Entry 6SMO (X-ray diffraction, 2.70 A resolution); this record covers chains A and B of the 3 polymer chains in the assembly.

Chain A:
Molecule: Acyl carrier protein
From: Photorhabdus luminescens
UniProt: A0A2S8QL96 (A0A2S8QL96_PHOLU); residues 1-82 here = UniProt positions 1-82
Chain sequence (97 residues; row label = number of the first residue in the row; numbers below 1 keep their minus sign (Gly-14 is residue -14)):
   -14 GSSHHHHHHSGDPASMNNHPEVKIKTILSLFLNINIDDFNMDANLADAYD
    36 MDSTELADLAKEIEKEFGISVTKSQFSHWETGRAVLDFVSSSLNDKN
Disordered / not traced: -14 to 5, 77-82
Differences from the reference sequence: expression tag (-14 to 0)

Chain B:
Molecule: PKS_KS domain-containing protein
From: Photorhabdus luminescens subsp. laumondii (strain DSM 15139 / CIP 105565 / TT01)
UniProt: Q7MZT3 (Q7MZT3_PHOLL); residue numbers follow UniProt; this construct covers 1-428
Chain sequence (443 residues; each row starts with the number of its first residue; numbers below 1 keep their minus sign (Gly-14 is residue -14)):
   -14 GSSHHHHHHSGDPASMIINNRNESQPRRVVVTGLGVVAPTGVGVNEFWNN
    36 IHNGKSGVSKYEWGRERFGFKSGAIGQVYGSDGNNKEFVLKSERKYLQFA
    86 LDAAEMAMQDANLRPSDIDGRRFGVAIATAIADAAGMEECLLRITKGGKE
   136 NIHPDLIKSEDYDSFDFSSAATSVAKKYGASMSVSNISTGCAAGLDALGI
   186 AMEHIRYGRADIMLAGASEAPLCPLSIGSFEALGALSSRELENQQAATCP
   236 FSLERDGFVIAEGCGILILESYEHAKQRGAHIYAELAGYASVNNAYHMTD
   286 LPADGMAMARCIDMALKDAQISPSTVNYISAHGSSTAQNDINESNAIKFV
   336 LGESAFGIPINSLKSMTGHALAAANAIESVALCLEIEKQYVHPTINYQTP
   386 DPDCDLDYIPNQGCSYPIKTALKLSSGFSGIHSVIVMRAVDNA
Disordered / not traced: -14 to 9, 65-72, 426-428
Differences from the reference sequence: expression tag (-14 to 0)
Ligand contacts: 3,5,7,9,11-pentakis(oxidanylidene)dodecanal (LKZ): Ala115, Ile116, Gly175, Cys176, Leu210, Ser211, Ser214, Phe215, His354, Leu356, Gly412, Phe413

Chain A / chain B interface:
Residue-residue contacts (7):
  Asp37(A) - His282(B)  salt bridge
  Thr39(A) - Leu218(B)
  Thr39(A) - Thr284(B)
  Lys46(A) - Ala217(B)
  Thr57(A) - Lys56(B)  hydrogen bond
  Lys58(A) - Lys56(B)
  Lys58(A) - Gly219(B)  hydrogen bond (side chain-backbone)
Also at the interface, not in a pair above, chain A (6 interface residues in all): Ala42

Summary:
The chain A/chain B interface involves 6 residues from each chain, with 2 hydrogen bonds and 1 salt bridge.
Among the polar pairs are Asp37(A)-His282(B), Thr57(A)-Lys56(B) and Lys58(A)-Gly219(B). Bound to chain B:
3,5,7,9,11-pentakis(oxidanylidene)dodecanal.
Here chain A is Acyl carrier protein (Photorhabdus luminescens) and chain B is PKS_KS domain-containing
protein (Photorhabdus luminescens subsp. laumondii (strain DSM 15139 / CIP 105565 / TT01)). Entry 6SMO
(AntDE:AntF (apo): type II PKS acyl-carrier protein in complex with its ketosynthase bound to the hexaketide)
was determined by X-ray diffraction (same publication as 6SM6, 6SMD and 6SMP).
